5UMK - chains B and C of the 3 polymer chains in the assembly; structure by X-ray diffraction, 1.73 A resolution.

# Chain B (and C)
Name: Macrophage migration inhibitory factor
Source organism: Homo sapiens
Notes: EC 5.3.2.1, 5.3.3.12; chain C of this document is another copy of the same molecule, construct and numbering; everything in this record applies to it too
UniProt: P14174 (MIF_HUMAN); residues 1-114 here correspond to UniProt positions 2-115 (UniProt number = residue number + 1)
Amino-acid sequence (114 residues; each row starts with the number of its first residue):
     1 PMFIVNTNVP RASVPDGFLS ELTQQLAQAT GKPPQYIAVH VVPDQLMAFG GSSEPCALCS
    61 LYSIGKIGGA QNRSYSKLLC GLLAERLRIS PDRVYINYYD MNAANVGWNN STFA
Construct notes: engineered mutation Tyr62 (His63 in P14174)
Swiss-Prot annotation at these positions:
  - active site: Pro1 (Proton acceptor)
  - binding site (substrate): Lys32, Ile64, Asn97
  - modified residue: Lys77 (N6-acetyllysine)
Reported in the primary citation:
  - mutagenesis - H62Y, Y98F: increased catalytic activity
  - mutagenesis - Y98G, Y99A: decreased catalytic activity
  - allosteric site: Tyr99
  - catalytic residues: Pro1 (citing earlier work)
  - mutagenesis - Y99A: abolished signaling (citing earlier work)

# Chain B / chain C interface
Contacting residue pairs (60; chain B residue first):
  Asn6(B) - His40(C)
  Gln45(B) - His40(C)  hydrogen bond
  Gln45(B) - Val42(C)
  Leu46(B) - Leu19(C)  hydrophobic
  Leu46(B) - His40(C)
  Leu46(B) - Val41(C)  hydrogen bond (backbone-backbone)
  Met47(B) - Leu19(C)
  Met47(B) - Val39(C)
  Met47(B) - His40(C)
  Ala48(B) - Leu19(C)
  Ala48(B) - Ala38(C)
  Ala48(B) - Val39(C)  hydrogen bond (backbone-backbone)
  Phe49(B) - Gln35(C)
  Phe49(B) - Ile37(C)
  Phe49(B) - Trp108(C)
  Gly50(B) - Pro34(C)
  Gly50(B) - Gln35(C)
  Gly50(B) - Ile37(C)  hydrogen bond (backbone-backbone)
  Gly51(B) - Thr23(C)
  Leu58(B) - Met2(C)  hydrophobic
  Leu58(B) - Ile4(C)  hydrophobic
  Leu58(B) - Ala38(C)  hydrophobic
  Leu58(B) - His40(C)
  Ile67(B) - Asn105(C)
  Asn72(B) - Ala104(C)  hydrogen bond (side chain-backbone)
  Asn72(B) - Asn105(C)  hydrogen bond
  Asn72(B) - Thr112(C)
  Arg73(B) - Asn110(C)
  Arg73(B) - Ser111(C)
  Arg73(B) - Thr112(C)
  Ser76(B) - Gly107(C)
  Ser76(B) - Asn110(C)
  Ser76(B) - Ser111(C)  hydrogen bond (side chain-backbone)
  Ser76(B) - Thr112(C)
  Lys77(B) - Asn110(C)  hydrogen bond (backbone-backbone)
  Cys80(B) - Asn110(C)
  Pro91(B) - Asn109(C)  hydrogen bond (backbone-backbone)
  Pro91(B) - Asn110(C)
  Asp92(B) - Trp108(C)  hydrogen bond (backbone-side chain)
  Asp92(B) - Asn109(C)
  Val94(B) - Gly107(C)
  Val94(B) - Trp108(C)
  Tyr95(B) - Pro1(C)
  Tyr95(B) - Met2(C)  hydrophobic
  Tyr95(B) - Tyr36(C)  hydrogen bond (side chain-backbone)
  Tyr95(B) - Gly107(C)
  Tyr95(B) - Trp108(C)
  Tyr95(B) - Phe113(C)  hydrophobic
  Ile96(B) - Asn105(C)
  Ile96(B) - Val106(C)
  Ile96(B) - Gly107(C)  hydrogen bond (backbone-backbone)
  Asn97(B) - Met2(C)
  Asn97(B) - Tyr62(C)
  Asn97(B) - Met101(C)
  Asn97(B) - Asn105(C)
  Asn97(B) - Val106(C)
  Tyr98(B) - Met101(C)
  Tyr98(B) - Asn105(C)  hydrogen bond (backbone-backbone)
  Tyr98(B) - Gly107(C)
  Tyr99(B) - Tyr62(C)  hydrogen bond
Interface residues without a listed pair, chain B (26 interface residues in all): Gly69, Gly81, Arg93
Interface residues without a listed pair, chain C (29 interface residues in all): Arg11, Tyr99, Ala114

# In short
26 residues of chain B face 29 of chain C across their interface, with 14 hydrogen bonds. Polar pairs include
Gln45(B)-His40(C), Asn72(B)-Ala104(C) and Asn72(B)-Asn105(C). From the paper: the catalytic residue Pro1(B);
H62Y and Y98F of chain B increase catalytic activity; 4 substitutions were tested in all.
Both chains are Macrophage migration inhibitory factor (Homo sapiens). Entry 5UMK (Crystal structure of H62Y
mutant of human macrophage migration inhibitory factor) was determined by X-ray diffraction (same publication
as 6OYE, 6OY8, 6OYB, 6OYG and 5UMJ).
